PDB entry 2A9H | solution NMR | chains A and B of the 5 polymer chains in the assembly

== Chain A (and B) ==
Protein: Voltage-gated potassium channel
From: Streptomyces lividans
Notes: chain B of this document is another copy of the same molecule, construct and numbering; everything in this record applies to it too
UniProtKB: P0A334 (KCSA_STRLI); residue numbers follow UniProt; this construct covers 1-132
Chain sequence (155 residues; numbered -22 to 132; the number before each row is that of its first residue; numbers below 1 keep their minus sign (Met-22 is residue -22)):
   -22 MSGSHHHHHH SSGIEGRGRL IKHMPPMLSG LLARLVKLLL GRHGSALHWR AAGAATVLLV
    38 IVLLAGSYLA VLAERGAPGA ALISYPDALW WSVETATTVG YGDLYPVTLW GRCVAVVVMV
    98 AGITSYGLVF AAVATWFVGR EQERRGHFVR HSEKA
Disordered / not traced: -22 to 22, 120-132
Construct notes: cloning artifact (-22 to -19, -12 to 0); expression tag (-18 to -13); engineered mutation Ala58 (Gln in P0A334), Ser61 (Thr in P0A334), Asp64 (Arg in P0A334), Cys90 (Leu in P0A334), Tyr103 (Phe in P0A334), Phe107 (Thr in P0A334), Val110 (Leu in P0A334)
Swiss-Prot annotation at these positions:
  - motif: Thr75 to Asp80 (Selectivity filter)
  - mutagenesis: Glu71 (E71A: Prevents channel inactivation)

== Interface between chain A and chain B ==
Contacting residue pairs (43):
  Pro63(A) - Arg89(B)
  Asp64(A) - Arg89(B)
  Trp67(A) - Pro83(B)
  Trp67(A) - Arg89(B)
  Val70(A) - Val93(B)
  Val70(A) - Met96(B)
  Glu71(A) - Ala92(B)
  Glu71(A) - Met96(B)
  Thr74(A) - Thr75(B)
  Thr74(A) - Met96(B)
  Thr74(A) - Ile100(B)
  Thr75(A) - Thr75(B)
  Val76(A) - Val76(B)
  Val76(A) - Met96(B)
  Gly77(A) - Gly77(B)
  Tyr78(A) - Trp68(B)
  Tyr78(A) - Thr72(B)
  Tyr78(A) - Gly77(B)
  Tyr78(A) - Tyr78(B)
  Tyr78(A) - Gly79(B)
  Tyr78(A) - Leu81(B)
  Tyr78(A) - Tyr82(B)
  Tyr78(A) - Pro83(B)
  Tyr78(A) - Ala92(B)
  Asp80(A) - Tyr82(B)
  Leu81(A) - Arg89(B)
  Phe107(A) - Ile100(B)
  Phe107(A) - Gly104(B)
  Phe107(A) - Ala108(B)
  Val110(A) - Ala108(B)
  Ala111(A) - Ala108(B)
  Trp113(A) - Leu24(B)
  Phe114(A) - Leu24(B)
  Phe114(A) - His25(B)
  Phe114(A) - Ala28(B)
  Phe114(A) - Leu105(B)
  Phe114(A) - Ala109(B)
  Phe114(A) - Thr112(B)
  Val115(A) - Thr112(B)
  Arg117(A) - Ala23(B)
  Arg117(A) - Leu24(B)
  Glu118(A) - Ala23(B)
  Gln119(A) - Ala23(B)
Other interface residues (no listed pair), chain A (22 interface residues in all): Tyr103
Other interface residues (no listed pair), chain B (27 interface residues in all): Val97, Tyr103, Phe107

== In short ==
Chain A and chain B form an interface of 22 and 27 residues respectively. UniProt lists one mutagenesis site
on chain A.
Both chains are Voltage-gated potassium channel (Streptomyces lividans). Entry 2A9H (NMR structural studies of
a potassium channel / charybdotoxin complex) was determined by solution NMR.
